8XBH - chains B and G of the 5 polymer chains in the assembly; structure by electron microscopy, 2.83 A resolution.

== Chain B ==
Molecule: Guanine nucleotide-binding protein G(I)/G(S)/G(T) subunit beta-1
From: Rattus norvegicus
UniProtKB: P54311 (GBB1_RAT); residue numbers follow UniProt; this construct covers 2-340
Sequence (344 residues; numbered -3 to 340; the number before each row is that of its first residue; numbers below 1 keep their minus sign (Gly-3 is residue -3)):
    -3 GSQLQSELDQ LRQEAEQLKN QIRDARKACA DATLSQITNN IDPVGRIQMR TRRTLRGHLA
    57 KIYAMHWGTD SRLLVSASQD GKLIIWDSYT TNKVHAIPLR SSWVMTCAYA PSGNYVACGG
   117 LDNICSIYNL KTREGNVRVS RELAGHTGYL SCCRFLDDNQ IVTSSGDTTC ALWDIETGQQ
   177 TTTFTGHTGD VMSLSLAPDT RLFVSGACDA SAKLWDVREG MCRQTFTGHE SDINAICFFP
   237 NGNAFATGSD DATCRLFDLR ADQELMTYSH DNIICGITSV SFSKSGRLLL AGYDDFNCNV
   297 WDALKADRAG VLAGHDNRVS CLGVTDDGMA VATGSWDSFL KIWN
Unresolved in the structure: -3 to 4
Construct notes: expression tag (-3 to 1)
UniProt features mapped onto this chain:
  - modified residue: Ser2 (N-acetylserine), His266 (Phosphohistidine)
Disulfide bonds: Cys103-Cys114

== Chain G ==
Molecule: Guanine nucleotide-binding protein G(I)/G(S)/G(O) subunit gamma-2
From: Bos taurus
UniProtKB: P63212 (GBG2_BOVIN); numbering as in UniProt (aligned over 1-68)
Sequence (68 residues; each row starts with the number of its first residue):
     1 MASNNTASIA QARKLVEQLK MEANIDRIKV SKAAADLMAY CEAHAKEDPL LTPVPASENP
    61 FREKKFFC
Unresolved in the structure: 1-8, 62-68
UniProt features mapped onto this chain:
  - modified residue: Ala2 (N-acetylalanine), Cys68 (Cysteine methyl ester)
  - lipidation: Cys68 (S-geranylgeranyl cysteine)

== Chain B / chain G interface ==
Residue-residue contacts (67):
  Leu7(B) - Ala12(G)  hydrophobic
  Glu10(B) - Val16(G)
  Leu14(B) - Leu19(G)  hydrophobic
  Lys15(B) - Leu19(G)
  Cys25(B) - Lys29(G)
  Asp27(B) - Lys29(G)
  Asp27(B) - Val30(G)
  Asp27(B) - Ser31(G)
  Ala28(B) - Val30(G)
  Leu30(B) - Ala34(G)  hydrophobic
  Ile37(B) - Met38(G)  hydrophobic
  Val40(B) - Leu51(G)  hydrophobic
  Ile43(B) - Leu50(G)
  Ile43(B) - Leu51(G)
  Arg48(B) - Phe61(G)
  Arg49(B) - Pro60(G)  hydrogen bond (side chain-backbone)
  Arg49(B) - Phe61(G)
  Ser84(B) - Phe61(G)
  Tyr85(B) - Pro60(G)
  Tyr85(B) - Phe61(G)  hydrophobic
  Cys218(B) - Gln18(G)
  Cys218(B) - Glu22(G)  hydrogen bond
  Arg219(B) - Glu22(G)
  Gln220(B) - Glu22(G)
  Gln220(B) - Ile25(G)
  Thr221(B) - Glu22(G)  hydrogen bond
  Phe235(B) - Leu37(G)  hydrophobic
  Phe235(B) - Tyr40(G)  hydrophobic
  Pro236(B) - Tyr40(G)
  Asn237(B) - Asp36(G)  hydrogen bond
  Asn237(B) - Tyr40(G)
  Asn239(B) - Asp36(G)  hydrogen bond
  Ala240(B) - Leu37(G)  hydrophobic
  Leu252(B) - Leu37(G)  hydrophobic
  Asp254(B) - Ala33(G)
  Asp254(B) - Leu37(G)
  Arg256(B) - Ile28(G)
  Arg256(B) - Asp36(G)
  Ala257(B) - Ile28(G)  hydrogen bond (backbone-backbone)
  Ala257(B) - Val30(G)  hydrophobic
  Asp258(B) - Ile25(G)
  Asp258(B) - Arg27(G)  salt bridge
  Gln259(B) - Val30(G)
  Ser279(B) - Asp48(G)  hydrogen bond
  Lys280(B) - Tyr40(G)
  Lys280(B) - Glu47(G)  salt bridge
  Lys280(B) - Asp48(G)
  Ser281(B) - Tyr40(G)
  Ser281(B) - Cys41(G)  hydrogen bond (side chain-backbone)
  Ser281(B) - His44(G)  hydrogen bond (side chain-backbone)
  Ser281(B) - Ala45(G)
  Ser281(B) - Asp48(G)  hydrogen bond (backbone-side chain)
  Arg283(B) - Leu51(G)
  Leu284(B) - Leu50(G)
  Leu284(B) - Leu51(G)
  Leu300(B) - Cys41(G)  hydrophobic
  Asp323(B) - Pro49(G)
  Gly324(B) - Pro49(G)
  Gly324(B) - Leu50(G)
  Met325(B) - Pro49(G)  hydrophobic
  Met325(B) - Leu50(G)
  Met325(B) - Pro60(G)
  Ala326(B) - Phe61(G)  hydrophobic
  Val327(B) - Leu50(G)  hydrophobic
  Asn340(B) - Leu50(G)
  Asn340(B) - Asn59(G)  hydrogen bond
  Asn340(B) - Phe61(G)
Other interface residues (no listed pair), chain B (53 interface residues in all): Ala11, Ile18, Ala21, Arg22, Ala26, Ile33, Met45, Thr181, Leu261, Gly282, Ile338
Other interface residues (no listed pair), chain G (35 interface residues in all): Lys20, Ala23, Asp26, Lys32, Glu42, Val54, Glu58

== Summary ==
The interface between chain B and chain G involves 53 residues on one side and 35 on the other, with 11
hydrogen bonds and 2 salt bridges. Among the polar pairs are Asp258(B)-Arg27(G), Lys280(B)-Glu47(G) and
Arg49(B)-Pro60(G).
Here chain B is Guanine nucleotide-binding protein G(I)/G(S)/G(T) subunit beta-1 (Rattus norvegicus) and chain
G is Guanine nucleotide-binding protein G(I)/G(S)/G(O) subunit gamma-2 (Bos taurus). Entry 8XBH (Human GPR34
-Gi complex bound to M1) was determined by electron microscopy together with 8XBE, 8XBG and 8XBI from the same
study.
